6O0N - chains B and D of the 4 polymer chains in the assembly; structure by X-ray diffraction, 3.03 A resolution.

Chain B (and D):
Protein: 2-succinyl-5-enolpyruvyl-6-hydroxy-3-cyclohexene-1-carboxylate synthase
Source organism: Mycobacterium tuberculosis (strain ATCC 25618 / H37Rv)
Notes: EC 2.2.1.9; chain D of this document is another copy of the same molecule, construct and numbering; everything in this record applies to it too
UniProtKB: P9WK11 (MEND_MYCTU); numbering as in UniProt (aligned over 1-554)
Sequence (574 residues; numbered -19 to 554; the number before each row is that of its first residue; numbers below 1 keep their minus sign (Met-19 is residue -19)):
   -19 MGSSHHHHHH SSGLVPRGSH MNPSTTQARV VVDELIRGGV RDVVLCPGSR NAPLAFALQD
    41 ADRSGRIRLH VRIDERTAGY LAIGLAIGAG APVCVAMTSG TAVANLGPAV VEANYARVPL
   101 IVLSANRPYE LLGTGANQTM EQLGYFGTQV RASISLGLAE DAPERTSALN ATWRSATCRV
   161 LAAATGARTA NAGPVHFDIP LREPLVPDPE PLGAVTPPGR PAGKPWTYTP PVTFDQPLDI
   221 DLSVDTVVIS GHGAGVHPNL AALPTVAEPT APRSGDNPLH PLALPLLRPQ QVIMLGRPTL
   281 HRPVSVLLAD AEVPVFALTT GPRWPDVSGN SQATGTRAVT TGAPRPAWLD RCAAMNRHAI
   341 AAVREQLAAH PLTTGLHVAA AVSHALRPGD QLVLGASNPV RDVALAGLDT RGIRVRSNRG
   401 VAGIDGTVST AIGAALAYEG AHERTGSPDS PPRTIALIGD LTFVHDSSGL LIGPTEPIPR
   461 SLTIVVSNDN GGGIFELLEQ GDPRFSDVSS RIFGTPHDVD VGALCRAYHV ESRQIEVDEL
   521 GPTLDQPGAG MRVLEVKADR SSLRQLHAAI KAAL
Not modelled in the structure: -19 to 1, 183-194, 473-494 (chain D: -19 to 2, 113-120, 183-194, 474-489)
Differences from the reference sequence: initiating methionine (-19); expression tag (-18 to 0)
Small-molecule neighbours:
  - 1,4-dihydroxy-2-naphthoic acid (DNA), molecule 1: Asn94, Tyr95, Ala96, Arg97, His232, Gly233, Gly276, Arg277, Thr299, Arg303, Trp304, Pro305
  - 1,4-dihydroxy-2-naphthoic acid (DNA), molecule 2: Gly113, Thr114, Gly115
What the authors report for this chain:
  - binding site for 1,4-dihydroxy-2-naphthoic acid: Arg97, Arg277, Arg303
  - catalytic residues: Glu55, Gln118 (citing earlier work)
  - mutagenesis - R97A, R277A, R303A: decreased catalytic activity
  - mutagenesis - R97A, R303A (6-fold): decreased binding to 1,4-dihydroxy-2-naphthoic acid

Interface between chain B and chain D:
Contacting residue pairs (78):
  Ala151(B) - Ser308(D)
  Ala151(B) - Gly309(D)
  Thr152(B) - Ser308(D)
  Ser155(B) - Gly309(D)
  Arg159(B) - Trp304(D)  hydrogen bond (side chain-backbone)
  Arg159(B) - Pro305(D)
  Arg159(B) - Asp306(D)  salt bridge
  Ala162(B) - Trp304(D)  hydrophobic
  Arg168(B) - Phe214(D)
  Arg168(B) - Gln216(D)  hydrogen bond
  Arg168(B) - Thr299(D)  hydrogen bond
  Arg168(B) - Gly301(D)  hydrogen bond (side chain-backbone)
  Arg168(B) - Pro302(D)  hydrogen bond (side chain-backbone)
  Arg168(B) - Arg303(D)  hydrogen bond (side chain-backbone)
  Arg168(B) - Trp304(D)
  Arg168(B) - Thr314(D)  hydrogen bond
  Arg168(B) - Gly315(D)  hydrogen bond (side chain-backbone)
  Thr169(B) - Pro302(D)
  Arg200(B) - Ser311(D)
  Arg200(B) - Gln312(D)
  Trp206(B) - Gly309(D)  hydrogen bond (side chain-backbone)
  Trp206(B) - Ser311(D)
  Trp206(B) - Gln312(D)
  Thr207(B) - Ser311(D)  hydrogen bond (side chain-backbone)
  Thr207(B) - Gln312(D)
  Thr207(B) - Thr314(D)
  Tyr208(B) - Gln312(D)  hydrogen bond (backbone-backbone)
  Tyr208(B) - Ala313(D)
  Tyr208(B) - Thr314(D)  hydrogen bond (backbone-backbone)
  Thr209(B) - Gln216(D)  hydrogen bond
  Thr209(B) - Thr314(D)
  Pro210(B) - Gln216(D)  hydrogen bond (backbone-side chain)
  Pro210(B) - Pro217(D)
  Pro210(B) - Thr314(D)
  Val212(B) - Phe214(D)  hydrophobic
  Val212(B) - Asp215(D)
  Val212(B) - Gln216(D)
  Thr213(B) - Thr213(D)
  Thr213(B) - Phe214(D)
  Thr213(B) - Asp215(D)  hydrogen bond (backbone-backbone)
  Phe214(B) - Arg168(D)
  Phe214(B) - Thr169(D)
  Phe214(B) - Val212(D)  hydrophobic
  Phe214(B) - Phe214(D)  hydrophobic
  Asp215(B) - Val212(D)
  Asp215(B) - Thr213(D)  hydrogen bond (backbone-backbone)
  Gln216(B) - Arg168(D)  hydrogen bond
  Gln216(B) - Thr209(D)  hydrogen bond
  Gln216(B) - Pro210(D)  hydrogen bond (side chain-backbone)
  Gln216(B) - Val212(D)
  Pro217(B) - Pro210(D)
  Thr299(B) - Arg168(D)  hydrogen bond
  Gly301(B) - Arg168(D)  hydrogen bond (backbone-side chain)
  Pro302(B) - Arg168(D)  hydrogen bond (backbone-side chain)
  Pro302(B) - Thr169(D)
  Arg303(B) - Arg168(D)  hydrogen bond (backbone-side chain)
  Trp304(B) - Arg159(D)  hydrogen bond (backbone-side chain)
  Trp304(B) - Arg168(D)
  Pro305(B) - Arg159(D)  hydrogen bond (backbone-side chain)
  Asp306(B) - Arg159(D)
  Gly309(B) - Ala151(D)
  Gly309(B) - Ser155(D)
  Gly309(B) - Trp206(D)  hydrogen bond (backbone-side chain)
  Asn310(B) - Trp206(D)
  Ser311(B) - Arg200(D)
  Ser311(B) - Trp206(D)
  Ser311(B) - Thr207(D)  hydrogen bond (backbone-side chain)
  Gln312(B) - Trp206(D)
  Gln312(B) - Thr207(D)
  Gln312(B) - Tyr208(D)  hydrogen bond (backbone-backbone)
  Ala313(B) - Tyr208(D)
  Thr314(B) - Arg168(D)
  Thr314(B) - Thr207(D)
  Thr314(B) - Tyr208(D)  hydrogen bond (backbone-backbone)
  Thr314(B) - Thr209(D)  hydrogen bond
  Thr314(B) - Pro210(D)
  Gly315(B) - Arg168(D)  hydrogen bond (backbone-side chain)
  Thr316(B) - Arg168(D)
Other interface residues (no listed pair), chain B (36 interface residues in all): Ala167, Pro211
Other interface residues (no listed pair), chain D (36 interface residues in all): Thr152, Ala162, Ala167, Ala170, Leu218

In short:
The chain B/chain D interface involves 36 residues from each chain; the contacts include 31 hydrogen bonds and
1 salt bridge. Polar contacts include Arg159(B)-Asp306(D), Arg159(B)-Trp304(D) and Arg168(B)-Gln216(D).
Ligands of chain B: 1,4-dihydroxy-2-naphthoic acid. From the paper: catalytic residues Glu55(B) and Gln118(B);
R97A, R277A and R303A of chain B reduce catalytic activity.
Both chains are 2-succinyl-5-enolpyruvyl-6-hydroxy-3-cyclohexene-1-carboxylate synthase (Mycobacterium
tuberculosis (strain ATCC 25618 / H37Rv)). Entry 6O0N (M.tb MenD with Inhibitor) was determined by X-ray
diffraction (same publication as 6O04, 6O0G and 6O0J).
